Entry 5B04 (X-ray diffraction, 2.99 A resolution); this record covers chains C and G of the 10 polymer chains in the assembly.

[Chain C]
Molecule: Probable translation initiation factor eIF-2B subunit beta
From: Schizosaccharomyces pombe (strain 972 / ATCC 24843)
Reference sequence: Q9UT76 (EI2BB_SCHPO); numbering as in UniProt (aligned over 1-393)
Amino-acid sequence (399 residues; numbered -5 to 393; the number before each row is that of its first residue; numbers below 1 keep their minus sign (Gly-5 is residue -5)):
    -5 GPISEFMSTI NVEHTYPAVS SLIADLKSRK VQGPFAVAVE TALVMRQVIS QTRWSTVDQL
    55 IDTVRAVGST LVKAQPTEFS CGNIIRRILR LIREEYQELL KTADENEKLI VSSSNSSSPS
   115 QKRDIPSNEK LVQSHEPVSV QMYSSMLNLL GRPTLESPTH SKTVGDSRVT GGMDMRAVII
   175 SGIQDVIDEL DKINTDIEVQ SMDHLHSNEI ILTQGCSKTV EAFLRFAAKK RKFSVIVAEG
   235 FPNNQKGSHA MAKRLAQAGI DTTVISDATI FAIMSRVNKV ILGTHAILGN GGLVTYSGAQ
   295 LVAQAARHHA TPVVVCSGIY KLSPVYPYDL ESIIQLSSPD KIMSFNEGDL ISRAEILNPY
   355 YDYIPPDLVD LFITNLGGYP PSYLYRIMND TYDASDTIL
Not modelled in the structure: 100-135, 148-161
Construct notes: expression tag (-5 to 0)
UniProt features mapped onto this chain:
  - modified residue (Phosphoserine): Ser106, Ser108, Ser112

[Chain G]
Molecule: Probable translation initiation factor eIF-2B subunit delta
From: Schizosaccharomyces pombe (strain 972 / ATCC 24843)
Reference sequence: Q09924 (EI2BD_SCHPO); residue numbers follow UniProt; this construct covers 1-467
Amino-acid sequence (467 residues; each row starts with the number of its first residue):
     1 MGFSAEQAKK DGKDQSPVSE SSSVGGTSPA TASSVVSPNE PKLSGKEAKA LKKARKQASR
    61 RAKAEAAAAN NPPGVSEEKK VAIPNKNSNQ QKKASKQNPQ NSPETDANLQ EKKIFEEKQV
   121 SIFSHLDWRR RRTTENIPKD IHPAVIRLGL KLANYKIFGS NQRCIDLLKT FKIVIQDYQT
   181 PYGTTLSRHL TTHINSQIAY LVSTRPLSIS MGNAIRFLKL EISVLDIDLT DDEGKELLLE
   241 KIDSYIRDRI IIAGQVIVQA ATEKIQDGDV ILTYLHSSTV NDVLIHAKNV GKKFRVVVVD
   301 SRPEFEGRVC LKLLTEHGIE CTYVMISALS YIMQEVTKIF LGGHAMLSNG ALYSRAGTSL
   361 ISLLGHESNV PVIACCESYK FTERIQLDSL VYNELAPGDQ LVNMGVDDFE EKPGVLANWK
   421 SVKNLKLLSL KYDVTPPRLI TVCVCEMGLL PSTSVPAIIN EFKQVYA
Not modelled in the structure: 1-113, 463-467
UniProt features mapped onto this chain:
  - modified residue: Ser16 (Phosphoserine), Ser19 (Phosphoserine), Ser21 (Phosphoserine), Ser23 (Phosphoserine), Thr27 (Phosphothreonine), Ser28 (Phosphoserine), Ser37 (Phosphoserine)
  - mutagenesis: Asp248 (D248K: Increases guanyl-nucleotide exchange factor activity on eIF2)

[Interface between chain C and chain G]
Pairs across the interface - 93 pairs, chain C then chain G:
  Glu233(C) with Arg302(G), salt bridge
  Phe235(C) with Arg302(G); Phe305(G), hydrophobic; Met325(G), hydrophobic; Ser327(G), hydrogen bond (backbone-side chain); Gly405(G)
  Gln239(C) with Arg302(G); Asn403(G); Met404(G); Gly405(G), hydrogen bond (side chain-backbone)
  His243(C) with Leu401(G); Met404(G); Leu416(G)
  Lys247(C) with Val415(G)
  Ala250(C) with Lys423(G); Asn424(G); Leu425(G), hydrophobic
  Gly253(C) with Asn424(G)
  Ile254(C) with Asn424(G)
  Asp255(C) with Asn424(G)
  Thr256(C) with Asn424(G), hydrogen bond (backbone-backbone); Leu425(G); Lys426(G), hydrogen bond (backbone-backbone)
  Thr257(C) with Lys426(G); Leu428(G)
  Val258(C) with Leu401(G); Lys426(G), hydrogen bond (backbone-backbone); Leu427(G); Leu428(G), hydrogen bond (backbone-backbone)
  Ile259(C) with Leu428(G)
  Ser260(C) with Ser429(G)
  Asp261(C) with Ile326(G); Ser327(G); Leu360(G)
  Ala262(C) with Tyr274(G); Ser301(G); Ile326(G), hydrophobic; Ala356(G); Gly357(G); Leu360(G)
  Thr263(C) with Leu430(G)
  Phe265(C) with Ser359(G); Leu360(G), hydrophobic; Leu363(G), hydrophobic; Asp433(G); Val434(G)
  Ala266(C) with Ser389(G); Leu390(G); Leu430(G), hydrophobic
  Ile267(C) with Phe123(G), hydrophobic
  Arg270(C) with Ile122(G); Leu390(G)
  Gly292(C) with Ser327(G), hydrogen bond (backbone-backbone)
  Gln294(C) with Ser330(G); Leu364(G)
  Leu295(C) with Ile326(G); Leu329(G), hydrophobic; Leu360(G); Leu364(G), hydrophobic
  Gln298(C) with Leu363(G); Leu364(G); Glu367(G)
  Ala299(C) with Leu363(G)
  His302(C) with Leu363(G); Pro436(G); Arg438(G), hydrogen bond
  Ile328(C) with Tyr331(G), hydrophobic
  Leu330(C) with Tyr331(G)
  Asp334(C) with Val406(G)
  Lys335(C) with Val406(G)
  Ile336(C) with Arg308(G), hydrogen bond (backbone-side chain); Tyr323(G), hydrophobic; Met325(G), hydrophobic; Val406(G)
  Met337(C) with Arg308(G); Leu311(G), hydrophobic; Tyr323(G), hydrophobic
  Ser338(C) with Val406(G)
  Leu344(C) with Lys312(G)
  Arg347(C) with Thr315(G)
  Ala348(C) with Leu311(G), hydrophobic; Cys321(G)
  Glu349(C) with Cys321(G), hydrogen bond (backbone-backbone); Thr322(G), hydrogen bond; Tyr323(G), hydrogen bond (backbone-backbone)
  Ile350(C) with Tyr323(G)
  Leu351(C) with Thr322(G); Tyr323(G), hydrogen bond (backbone-backbone); Val324(G); Ile332(G), hydrophobic
  Pro353(C) with Ala328(G), hydrophobic
  Asp356(C) with Ser327(G); Ser330(G)
Interface residues without a listed pair, chain C (50 interface residues in all): Ile204, Lys240, Ala244, Ala246, Ile264, Ser269, Ser291, Glu325
Interface residues without a listed pair, chain G (55 interface residues in all): Glu316, Gln334, Asp388, Val422, Leu439

[Overview]
50 residues of chain C and 55 residues of chain G are in contact; the contacts include 13 hydrogen bonds and 1
salt bridge. Among the polar pairs are Glu233(C)-Arg302(G), Phe235(C)-Ser327(G) and Gln239(C)-Gly405(G).
UniProt lists one mutagenesis site on chain G.
Chain C is Probable translation initiation factor eIF-2B subunit beta and chain G is Probable translation
initiation factor eIF-2B subunit delta, both from Schizosaccharomyces pombe (strain 972 / ATCC 24843); the
structure, Crystal structure of the eukaryotic translation initiation factor 2B from Schizosaccharomyces
pombe, was determined by X-ray diffraction.
